9EJH - chains B and D of the 5 polymer chains in the assembly; structure by X-ray diffraction, 2.45 A resolution.

[Chain B]
Protein: MHC class II HLA-DQ-beta-1
From: Homo sapiens
UniProtKB: O19712 (O19712_HUMAN); numbering as in UniProt (aligned over 1-192)
Amino-acid sequence (194 residues; row label = number of the first residue in the row):
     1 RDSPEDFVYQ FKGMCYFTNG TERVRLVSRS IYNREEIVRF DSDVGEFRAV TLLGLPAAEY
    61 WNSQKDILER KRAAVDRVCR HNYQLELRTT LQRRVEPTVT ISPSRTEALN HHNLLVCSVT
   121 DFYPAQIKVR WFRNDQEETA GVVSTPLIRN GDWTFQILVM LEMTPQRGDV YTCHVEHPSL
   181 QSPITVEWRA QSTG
Not modelled in the structure: 1-2, 107-111
Cystine bridges: Cys15-Cys79, Cys117-Cys173
Covalently attached groups: N-acetylglucosamine (NAG) linked to Asn19
Sequence notes: expression tag (193-194)
Reported in the primary citation:
  - mutagenesis - D66A, R77A: unchanged binding to G9 T cell receptor alpha chain (chain D)
  - mutagenesis - D66A, R77A: unchanged binding to G9 TCR

[Chain D]
Protein: G9 T cell receptor alpha chain
From: Homo sapiens
Amino-acid sequence (204 residues; each row starts with the number of its first residue; note: 16 numbers in that range are skipped by the numbering (no residue carries them; nothing is unmodelled there); numbers below 1 keep their minus sign (Met-1 is residue -1)):
    -1 MQRKEVEQDP GPFNVPEGAT VAFNCTYSNS A
    36 SQSFFWYRQD CRKEPKLLMS VYS
    63 SGN
    67 ED
    74 GRFTAQLNRA SQYISLLIRD SKLSDSATYL CVVMGFQKLV FGTGTRLLVS PNIQNPDPAV
   134 YQLRDSKSSD KSVCLFTDFD SQTNVSQSKD SDVYITDKCV LDMRSMDFKS NSAVAWSNKS
   194 DFACANAFNN SIIPEDTFFP SPESS
Not modelled in the structure: -1 to 1, 142, 205, 214-218
Cystine bridges: Cys23-Cys104, Cys147-Cys197

[Interface between chain B and chain D]
Residue-residue contacts - 18 pairs, chain B then chain D:
  Arg39(B) - Phe109(D)
  Arg39(B) - Gln110(D)
  Phe47(B) - Gln37(D)  hydrogen bond (backbone-side chain)
  Arg48(B) - Gln37(D)
  Arg48(B) - Met107(D)
  Ala49(B) - Gln37(D)  hydrogen bond (backbone-side chain)
  Ala49(B) - Phe109(D)
  Val50(B) - Phe109(D)  hydrophobic
  Leu52(B) - Ser28(D)
  Leu52(B) - Ala29(D)
  Leu55(B) - Ser28(D)
  Leu55(B) - Ala29(D)
  Leu55(B) - Ser36(D)
  Leu55(B) - Gln37(D)
  Leu55(B) - Arg82(D)
  Glu59(B) - Gln37(D)
  Glu59(B) - Arg82(D)  salt bridge
  Asn62(B) - Gln37(D)
Other interface residues (no listed pair), chain B (12 interface residues in all): Glu46, Thr51, Ala58
The authors on this interface:
  - hot spots on chain B (mutagenesis) - R39A, E46A, R48A, L55A, E59A: decreased binding to G9 T cell receptor alpha chain (chain D)
  - hot spots on chain D (mutagenesis) - Q37A, R82A, M107A (5-10-fold), F109A, Q110A (3-5-fold): decreased binding to MHC class II HLA-DQ-beta-1 (chain B)

[Overview]
The interface between chain B and chain D involves 12 residues on one side and 8 on the other, with 2 hydrogen
bonds and 1 salt bridge. Among the polar pairs are Glu59(B)-Arg82(D), Phe47(B)-Gln37(D) and Ala49(B)-Gln37(D).
The paper reports that R39A, E46A and R48A of chain B, among others, reduce binding to G9 T cell receptor
alpha chain (chain D); Q37A, R82A and M107A of chain D, among others, reduce binding to MHC class II
HLA-DQ-beta-1 (chain B); 12 substitutions were tested in all.
Chain B is MHC class II HLA-DQ-beta-1 and chain D is G9 T cell receptor alpha chain, both from Homo sapiens;
the structure, Peptide-independent T cell receptor recognition of HLA-DQ2, was determined by X-ray
diffraction, deposited together with 9EJG and 9EJI.
